PDB entry 7UM2 | X-ray diffraction, 1.63 A resolution | chains A and C of the 3 polymer chains in the assembly

== Chain A ==
Name: HLA class I antigen
From: Homo sapiens
Reference sequence: Q53Z42 (Q53Z42_HUMAN); residues -23 to 341 here correspond to UniProt positions 1-365 (UniProt number = residue number + 24)
Chain sequence (365 residues; numbered -23 to 341; the number before each row is that of its first residue; numbers below 1 keep their minus sign (Met-23 is residue -23)):
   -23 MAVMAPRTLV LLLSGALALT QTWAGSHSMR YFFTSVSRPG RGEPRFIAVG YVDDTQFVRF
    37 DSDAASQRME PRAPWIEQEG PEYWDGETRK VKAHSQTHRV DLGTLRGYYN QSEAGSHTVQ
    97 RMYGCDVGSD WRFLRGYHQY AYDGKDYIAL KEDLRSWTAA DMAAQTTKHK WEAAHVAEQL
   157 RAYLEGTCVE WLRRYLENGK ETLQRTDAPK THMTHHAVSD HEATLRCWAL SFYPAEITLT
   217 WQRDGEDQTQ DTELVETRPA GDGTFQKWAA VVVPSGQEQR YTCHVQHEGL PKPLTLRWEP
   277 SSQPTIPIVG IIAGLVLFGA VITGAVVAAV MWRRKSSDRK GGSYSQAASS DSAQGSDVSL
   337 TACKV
Not modelled in the structure: -23 to 0, 277-341
Disulfides: Cys101-Cys164, Cys203-Cys259
Ion coordination: Zn2+: His145, His197; Cd2+: Glu154, His191

== Chain C ==
Name: SARS-CoV-2 Spike-derived peptide S417-425 K417T mutant (TIADYNYKL)
Chain sequence (9 residues; each row starts with the number of its first residue):
     1 TIADYNYKL

== Chain A / chain C interface ==
Contacting residue pairs - 44 pairs, chain A then chain C:
  Met5(A) with Thr1(C)
  Tyr7(A) with Thr1(C), hydrogen bond (side chain-backbone); Ile2(C), hydrophobic
  Met45(A) with Ile2(C), hydrophobic
  Glu63(A) with Thr1(C), hydrogen bond; Ile2(C), hydrogen bond (side chain-backbone)
  Arg65(A) with Asp4(C), salt bridge
  Lys66(A) with Thr1(C), hydrogen bond; Ile2(C), hydrogen bond (side chain-backbone); Ala3(C)
  Val67(A) with Ile2(C)
  His70(A) with Ala3(C)
  Thr73(A) with Tyr7(C), hydrogen bond
  His74(A) with Tyr7(C)
  Asp77(A) with Tyr7(C), hydrogen bond; Leu9(C)
  Thr80(A) with Leu9(C)
  Leu81(A) with Leu9(C), hydrophobic
  Tyr84(A) with Leu9(C), hydrogen bond (side chain-backbone)
  Arg97(A) with Tyr5(C), hydrogen bond; Tyr7(C)
  Tyr99(A) with Ile2(C); Ala3(C), hydrogen bond (side chain-backbone); Tyr5(C)
  His114(A) with Tyr5(C), hydrogen bond
  Tyr116(A) with Tyr7(C); Leu9(C)
  Tyr123(A) with Leu9(C), hydrophobic
  Thr143(A) with Leu9(C), hydrogen bond (side chain-backbone)
  Lys146(A) with Leu9(C)
  Trp147(A) with Tyr7(C), hydrophobic; Lys8(C), hydrogen bond (side chain-backbone); Leu9(C), hydrophobic
  Val152(A) with Asn6(C); Tyr7(C), hydrophobic
  Gln155(A) with Tyr5(C); Asn6(C), hydrogen bond (side chain-backbone)
  Leu156(A) with Tyr5(C), hydrophobic
  Tyr159(A) with Thr1(C), hydrogen bond (side chain-backbone); Ile2(C); Ala3(C)
  Thr163(A) with Thr1(C)
  Trp167(A) with Thr1(C)
  Tyr171(A) with Thr1(C), hydrogen bond (side chain-backbone)
Interface residues without a listed pair, chain A (31 interface residues in all): Phe9, Tyr59

== Summary ==
31 residues of chain A and 9 residues of chain C are in contact, with 16 hydrogen bonds and 1 salt bridge.
Among the polar pairs are Arg65(A)-Asp4(C), Tyr7(A)-Thr1(C) and Glu63(A)-Thr1(C). His145(A) and His197(A)
coordinate Zn2+. The Cd2+ site is built by Glu154(A) and His191(A).
Here chain A is HLA class I antigen (Homo sapiens) and chain C is SARS-CoV-2 Spike-derived peptide S417-425
K417T mutant (TIADYNYKL). Entry 7UM2 (SARS-CoV-2 Spike-derived peptide S417-425 K417T mutant (TIADYNYKL)
presented by HLA-A*02:01) was determined by X-ray diffraction.
